PDB entry 6P2C | X-ray diffraction, 1.40 A resolution | chains A and C of the 3 polymer chains in the assembly

Chain A:
Name: HLA class I histocompatibility antigen, B-8 alpha chain
From: Homo sapiens
UniProt: P30460 (1B08_HUMAN); residues 1-276 here correspond to UniProt positions 25-300 (UniProt number = residue number + 24)
Amino-acid sequence (276 residues; each row starts with the number of its first residue):
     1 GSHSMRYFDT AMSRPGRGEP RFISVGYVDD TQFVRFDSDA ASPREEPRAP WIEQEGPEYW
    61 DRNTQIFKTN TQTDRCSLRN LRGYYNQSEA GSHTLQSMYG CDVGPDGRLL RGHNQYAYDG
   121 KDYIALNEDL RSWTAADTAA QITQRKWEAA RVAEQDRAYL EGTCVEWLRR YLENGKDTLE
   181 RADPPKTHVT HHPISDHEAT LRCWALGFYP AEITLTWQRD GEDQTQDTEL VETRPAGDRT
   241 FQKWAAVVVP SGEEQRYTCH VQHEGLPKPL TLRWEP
Not modelled in the structure: 276
Differences from the reference sequence: engineered mutation Cys76 (Glu100 in P30460)
Disulfide bonds: Cys101-Cys164, Cys203-Cys259
Reported in the primary citation:
  - conformationally variable residues (side-chain flip): Arg62

Chain C:
Name: MHC I-peptide
Amino-acid sequence (20 residues; row label = number of the first residue in the row; numbers below 1 keep their minus sign (Arg-10 is residue -10)):
   -10 RARARARARA RAAAKKKYCL
Not modelled in the structure: -10 to 0
Modified / non-standard residues: Ala-9 (N-methyl-L-alanine; MAA)

Interface between chain A and chain C:
Pairs across the interface (45):
  Tyr7(A) - Ala2(C)
  Tyr7(A) - Ala3(C)
  Asp9(A) - Lys6(C)  salt bridge
  Tyr59(A) - Ala2(C)  hydrophobic
  Arg62(A) - Ala1(C)
  Asn63(A) - Ala1(C)
  Asn63(A) - Ala2(C)  hydrogen bond (side chain-backbone)
  Asn63(A) - Ala3(C)  hydrogen bond (side chain-backbone)
  Ile66(A) - Ala1(C)  hydrophobic
  Ile66(A) - Ala3(C)
  Ile66(A) - Lys4(C)
  Phe67(A) - Ala3(C)  hydrophobic
  Asn70(A) - Lys4(C)  hydrogen bond (side chain-backbone)
  Asn70(A) - Lys5(C)
  Asn70(A) - Lys6(C)  hydrogen bond (side chain-backbone)
  Thr73(A) - Lys6(C)
  Thr73(A) - Tyr7(C)
  Thr73(A) - Cys8(C)
  Asp74(A) - Lys6(C)  salt bridge
  Cys76(A) - Cys8(C)  disulfide
  Ser77(A) - Cys8(C)
  Ser77(A) - Leu9(C)  hydrogen bond (side chain-backbone)
  Asn80(A) - Cys8(C)  hydrogen bond
  Asn80(A) - Leu9(C)  hydrogen bond (side chain-backbone)
  Tyr84(A) - Leu9(C)  hydrogen bond (side chain-backbone)
  Leu95(A) - Leu9(C)  hydrophobic
  Ser97(A) - Lys6(C)  hydrogen bond
  Tyr99(A) - Lys4(C)
  Tyr99(A) - Lys6(C)
  Asn114(A) - Lys4(C)
  Tyr123(A) - Leu9(C)  hydrophobic
  Thr143(A) - Leu9(C)  hydrogen bond (side chain-backbone)
  Trp147(A) - Tyr7(C)
  Trp147(A) - Cys8(C)  hydrogen bond (side chain-backbone)
  Trp147(A) - Leu9(C)  hydrophobic
  Val152(A) - Tyr7(C)  hydrophobic
  Gln155(A) - Tyr7(C)
  Asp156(A) - Lys4(C)  salt bridge
  Asp156(A) - Tyr7(C)
  Tyr159(A) - Ala2(C)  hydrogen bond (side chain-backbone)
  Tyr159(A) - Ala3(C)
  Tyr159(A) - Lys4(C)
  Thr163(A) - Ala1(C)
  Trp167(A) - Ala2(C)
  Tyr171(A) - Ala2(C)
Interface residues without a listed pair, chain A (31 interface residues in all): Phe22, Leu81, Tyr116
Disulfides between the chains: Cys76(A)-Cys8(C)

Summary:
Chain A and chain C form an interface of 31 and 9 residues respectively, with 1 disulfide bond, 12 hydrogen
bonds and 3 salt bridges. Among the polar pairs are Asp9(A)-Lys6(C), Asp74(A)-Lys6(C) and Asp156(A)-Lys4(C).
From the paper: conformational variability at Arg62(A).
Chain A is HLA class I histocompatibility antigen, B-8 alpha chain (Homo sapiens) and chain C is MHC
I-peptide; the structure, Structure of a nested set of N-terminally extended MHC I-peptides provides novel
insights into antigen processing ..., was determined by X-ray diffraction, deposited together with 6P23, 6P27,
6P2F and 6P2S.
